PDB entry 7YDH | electron microscopy, 3.10 A resolution | chains A and E of the 5 polymer chains in the assembly

[Chain A]
Protein: G protein subunit 13 (Gi2-mini-G13 chimera)
Source organism: Homo sapiens
Sequence (230 residues; each row starts with the number of its first residue):
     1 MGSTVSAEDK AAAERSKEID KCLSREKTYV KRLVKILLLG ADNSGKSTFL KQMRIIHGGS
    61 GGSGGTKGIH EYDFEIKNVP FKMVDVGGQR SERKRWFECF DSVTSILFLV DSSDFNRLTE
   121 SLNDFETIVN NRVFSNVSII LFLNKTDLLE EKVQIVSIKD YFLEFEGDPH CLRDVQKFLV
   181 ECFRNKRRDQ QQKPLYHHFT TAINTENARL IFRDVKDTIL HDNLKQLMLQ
Unresolved in the structure: 1-4, 57-67

[Chain E]
Protein: scFv16
Source organism: Homo sapiens
Notes: antibody fragment or engineered binder
Sequence (247 residues; row label = number of the first residue in the row):
     2 VQLVESGGGL VQPGGSRKLS CSASGFAFSS FGMHWVRQAP EKGLEWVAYI SSGSGTIYYA
    62 DTVKGRFTIS RDDPKNTLFL QMTSLRSEDT AMYYCVRSIY YYGSSPFDFW GQGTTLTVSA
   122 GGGGSGGGGS GGGGSADIVM TQATSSVPVT PGESVSISCR SSKSLLHSNG NTYLYWFLQR
   182 PGQSPQLLIY RMSNLASGVP DRFSGSGSGT AFTLTISRLE AEDVGVYYCM QHLEYPLTFG
   242 AGTKLEL
Unresolved in the structure: 121-135
Cystine bridges: C160-C230

[Chain A / chain E interface]
Contacting residue pairs (14):
  V5(A) with H168(E), hydrogen bond (backbone-side chain)
  S6(A) with H168(E); N170(E); Y174(E)
  A7(A) with L234(E)
  E8(A) with Y174(E); Y176(E); R192(E), salt bridge
  D9(A) with N170(E)
  A11(A) with Y101(E), hydrophobic
  E14(A) with S52(E); T57(E)
  R15(A) with Y101(E); Y102(E)
Also at the interface, not in a pair above, chain A (9 interface residues in all): A12
Also at the interface, not in a pair above, chain E (13 interface residues in all): S31, I100, H233

[In short]
Chain A and chain E form an interface of 9 and 13 residues respectively, with 1 hydrogen bond and 1 salt
bridge. Polar pairs include E8(A)-R192(E) and V5(A)-H168(E).
Here chain A is G protein subunit 13 (Gi2-mini-G13 chimera) and chain E is scFv16, both from Homo sapiens.
Entry 7YDH (Cryo EM structure of CD97/miniG13 complex) was determined by electron microscopy together with
7YDM and 7YDP from the same study.
